PDB entry 8PKJ | electron microscopy, 2.50 A resolution | chains C and J of the 10 polymer chains in the assembly

# Chain C
Name: Histone H2A
Source organism: Mus musculus
Reference sequence: B2RVF0 (B2RVF0_MOUSE); residues 0-129 here correspond to UniProt positions 1-130 (UniProt number = residue number + 1)
Amino-acid sequence (130 residues; each row starts with the number of its first residue; numbering starts at 0):
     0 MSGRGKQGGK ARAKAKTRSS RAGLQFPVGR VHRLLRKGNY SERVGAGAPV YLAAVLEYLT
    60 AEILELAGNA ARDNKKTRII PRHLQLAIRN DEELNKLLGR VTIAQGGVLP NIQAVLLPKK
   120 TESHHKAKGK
Not modelled in the structure: 0-14, 117-129
Reported in the primary citation:
  - binding site for the 153-nt DNA strand: Arg77

# Chain J
Molecule: 153-nt DNA strand
Source organism: synthetic construct
Sequence (153 nucleotides; numbered -76 to 76; the number before each row is that of its first residue; numbers below 1 keep their minus sign (DA-76 is residue -76)):
   -76 ATCACAGGAT GTATTGGCCT TGAACGTGCC TGGAGACTAG GGAGTAATCC CCTTGGCGGT
   -16 TAAAACGCGG GGGACAGCGC GTACGTGCGT TTAAGCGGTG CTAGAGCTGT CTACGACCAA
    44 TTGAGCGGCC TCGGCACCGG GATTCTCCAG GAT
Not modelled in the structure: -76 to -74, 73-76

# Chain C / chain J interface
Pairs across the interface - 11 pairs, chain C then chain J:
  Arg29(C) - DC49(J)  salt bridge to the phosphate
  Arg42(C) - DG38(J)  hydrogen bond to the sugar
  Arg42(C) - DA39(J)  phosphate contact
  Val43(C) - DG38(J)  sugar contact
  Val43(C) - DA39(J)  hydrogen bond to the phosphate
  Gly44(C) - DG38(J)  phosphate contact
  Ala45(C) - DG38(J)  phosphate contact
  Thr76(C) - DG57(J)  phosphate contact
  Thr76(C) - DC58(J)  hydrogen bond to the phosphate
  Arg77(C) - DG57(J)  sugar contact
  Arg77(C) - DC58(J)  hydrogen bond to the phosphate
Other interface residues (no listed pair), chain C (10 interface residues in all): Glu41, Lys74, Lys75
Other interface residues (no listed pair), chain J (6 interface residues in all): DG48

# Summary
The interface between chain C and chain J involves 10 residues on one side and 6 on the other, with 4 hydrogen
bonds and 1 salt bridge. Polar pairs include Arg42(C)-DG38(J), Val43(C)-DA39(J) and Thr76(C)-DC58(J). From the
paper: a binding site for the 153-nt DNA strand at Arg77(C).
Chain C is Histone H2A (Mus musculus) and chain J is a 153-nt DNA strand (synthetic construct); the structure,
Cryo-EM structure of the nucleosome containing Nr5a2 motif at SHL+5.5, was determined by electron microscopy
(same publication as 8PKI).
